PDB entry 4CU2 | X-ray diffraction, 2.11 A resolution | chain A

[Chain A]
Protein: Endolysin
From: Clostridium phage phiCTP1
Notes: fragment: c-terminal domain, residues 195-274
UniProt: D9ZNF3 (D9ZNF3_9CAUD); numbering as in UniProt (aligned over 195-274)
Amino-acid sequence (80 residues; row label = number of the first residue in the row):
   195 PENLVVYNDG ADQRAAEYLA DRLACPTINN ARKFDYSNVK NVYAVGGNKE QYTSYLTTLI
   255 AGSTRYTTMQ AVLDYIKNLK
Sequence notes: engineered mutation Pro195 (Val in D9ZNF3)
Reported in the primary citation:
  - contacts within the chain: Asp206-Thr262 (water-mediated contact)
  - self-association interface (contacts with another copy of this molecule): Asp215, Thr221
  - mutagenesis - V195P: decreased catalytic activity on lysis
  - mutagenesis - T221C, T221R: abolished catalytic activity on lysis

[Overview]
The paper reports that T221C and T221R abolish catalytic activity on lysis; a self-association interface
involving Asp215 and Thr221.
Chain A is Endolysin (Clostridium phage phiCTP1); the structure, C-terminal domain of CTP1L endolysin mutant
V195P that reduces autoproteolysis, was determined by X-ray diffraction.
